7XEN - chain A; structure by X-ray diffraction, 2.47 A resolution.

Chain A:
Molecule: Cysteine desulfurase SufS
From: Bacillus subtilis subsp. subtilis str. 168
Notes: EC 2.8.1.7
UniProt: O32164 (SUFS_BACSU); residues 1-406 here = UniProt positions 1-406
Amino-acid sequence (419 residues; row label = number of the first residue in the row; numbers below 1 keep their minus sign (Met-2 is residue -2)):
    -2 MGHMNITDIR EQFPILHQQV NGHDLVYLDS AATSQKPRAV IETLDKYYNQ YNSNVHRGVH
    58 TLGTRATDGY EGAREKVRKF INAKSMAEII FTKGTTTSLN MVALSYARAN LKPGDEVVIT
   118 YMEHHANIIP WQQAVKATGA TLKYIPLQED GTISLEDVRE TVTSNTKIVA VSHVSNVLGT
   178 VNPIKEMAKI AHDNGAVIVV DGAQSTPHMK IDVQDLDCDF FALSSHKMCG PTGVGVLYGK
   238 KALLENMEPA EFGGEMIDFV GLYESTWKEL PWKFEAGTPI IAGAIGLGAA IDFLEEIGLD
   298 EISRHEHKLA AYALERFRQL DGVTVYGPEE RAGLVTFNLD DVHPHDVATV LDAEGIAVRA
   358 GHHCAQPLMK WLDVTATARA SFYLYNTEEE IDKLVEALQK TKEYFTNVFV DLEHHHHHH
Not modelled in the structure: -2 to 0, 50-62, 406-416
Sequence notes: initiating methionine (-2); expression tag (-1 to 0, 407-416)
UniProt features mapped onto this chain:
  - active site: Cys361 (Cysteine persulfide intermediate)
  - modified residue: Lys224 (N6-(pyridoxal phosphate)lysine)
  - mutagenesis: Cys361 (C361A: Loss of cysteine desulfurase activity, still binds SufU and Cys)
Ligand contacts: 9ZN ((2R)-3-methyl-2-[(E)-[2-methyl-3-oxidanyl-5-(phosphonooxymethyl)pyridin-4-yl]methylideneamino]-3-sulfanyl-butanoic acid): Ala28, Ala29, Gly91, Thr92, Thr93, His121, Ser169, Asn173, Asp198, Ala200, Gln201, Ser221, His223, Lys224, Thr275, Arg356, His360, Cys361, Arg376

In short:
Ligands of chain A: compound 9ZN. Curated annotation (UniProt) lists active-site residue Cys361 and one
mutagenesis site.
Chain A is Cysteine desulfurase SufS (Bacillus subtilis subsp. subtilis str. 168); the structure, SufS with
L-penicillamine, was determined by X-ray diffraction together with 7YB3, 7XEK and 7XEL from the same study.
